8D6W - chains Q and R of the 35 polymer chains in the assembly; structure by electron microscopy, 3.00 A resolution.

# Chain Q (and R)
Molecule: Proteasome subunit beta
From: Mycobacterium tuberculosis
Notes: EC 3.4.25.1; chain R of this document is another copy of the same molecule, construct and numbering; everything in this record applies to it too
Reference sequence: A0A045HFG5 (A0A045HFG5_MYCTX); residues 244-534 here correspond to UniProt positions 1-291 (UniProt number = residue number - 243)
Chain sequence (291 residues; row label = number of the first residue in the row):
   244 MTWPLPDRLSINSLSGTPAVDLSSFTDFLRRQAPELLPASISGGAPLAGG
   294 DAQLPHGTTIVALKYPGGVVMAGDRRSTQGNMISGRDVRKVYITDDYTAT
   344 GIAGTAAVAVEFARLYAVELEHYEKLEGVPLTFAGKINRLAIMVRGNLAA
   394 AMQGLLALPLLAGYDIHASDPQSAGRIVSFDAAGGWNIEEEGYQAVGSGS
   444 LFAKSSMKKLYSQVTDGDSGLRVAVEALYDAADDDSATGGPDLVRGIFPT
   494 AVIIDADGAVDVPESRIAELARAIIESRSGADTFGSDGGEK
Not modelled in the structure: 244-300, 523-534

# How chain Q and chain R interact
Contacting residue pairs (6):
  Q322(Q) - D424(R)
  M325(Q) - L444(R)  hydrophobic
  A350(Q) - A426(R)  hydrophobic
  A350(Q) - G428(R)
  E354(Q) - R388(R)  salt bridge
  R357(Q) - N381(R)
Also at the interface, not in a pair above, chain Q (8 interface residues in all): D330, T348, L398
Also at the interface, not in a pair above, chain R (10 interface residues in all): L391, G427, N430, E433

# Summary
8 residues of chain Q face 10 of chain R across their interface; the contacts include 1 salt bridge. Its one
salt-bridged contact is E354(Q)-R388(R).
Chain Q and chain R are both Proteasome subunit beta (Mycobacterium tuberculosis); the structure, Structure of
the Mycobacterium tuberculosis 20S proteasome bound to the C-terminal GQYL motif of the ADP-bound ..., was
determined by electron microscopy, deposited together with 8D6V, 8D6X and 8D6Y.
